PDB entry 6OSY | electron microscopy, 4.30 A resolution (low resolution: residue-level contacts below are approximate; hydrogen-bond / salt-bridge calls are withheld) | chains O and P of the 24 polymer chains in the assembly

== Chain O ==
Protein: VRC03 Light
Source organism: Homo sapiens
Chain sequence (209 residues; each row starts with the number of its first residue):
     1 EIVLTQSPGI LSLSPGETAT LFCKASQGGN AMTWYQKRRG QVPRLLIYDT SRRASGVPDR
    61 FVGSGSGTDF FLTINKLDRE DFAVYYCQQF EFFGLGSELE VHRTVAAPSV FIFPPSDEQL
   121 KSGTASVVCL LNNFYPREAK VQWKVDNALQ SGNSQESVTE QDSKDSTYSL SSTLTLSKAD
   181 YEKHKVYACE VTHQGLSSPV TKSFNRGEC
Disordered / not traced: 103-209

== Chain P ==
Protein: VRC03 Heavy
Source organism: Homo sapiens
Chain sequence (233 residues; row label = number of the first residue in the row; a row labelled like 76A-76G holds insertion residues (76A, then the next letters in order)):
     1 QVQLVQSGAV IKTPGSSVKI SCRASGYNFR DYSIHWVRLI PDKGFEWIGW IK
   52A P
    53 LWGAVSYARQ LQGRVSMTRQ LSQD
76A-76G PDDPDWG
    77 VAYMEF
82A-82C SGL
    83 TPADTAEYFC VRRGSCDY
100A-100F CGDFPW
   101 QYWGQGTVVV VSSASTKGPS VFPLAPSSKS TSGGTAALGC LVKDYFPEPV TVSWNSGALT
   161 SGVHTFPAVL QSSGLYSLSS VVTVPSSSLG TQTYICNVNH KPSNTKVDKK VEPKSC
Disordered / not traced: 112-216
Disulfide bonds: Cys-22/Cys-92, Cys-98/Cys-100A

== How chain O and chain P interact ==
Pairs across the interface - 21 pairs, chain O then chain P:
  Thr-33(O) with Pro-100E(P)
  Tyr-35(O) with Pro-100E(P); Trp-100F(P)
  Val-42(O) with Trp-103(P)
  Pro-43(O) with Trp-103(P)
  Leu-45(O) with Trp-100F(P); Gln-101(P)
  Tyr-48(O) with Cys-98(P); Tyr-100(P); Pro-100E(P)
  Asp-49(O) with Tyr-100(P); Cys-100A(P); Gly-100B(P); Pro-100E(P)
  Ala-54(O) with Gln-101(P)
  Gln-88(O) with Phe-100D(P)
  Phe-90(O) with Phe-100D(P); Trp-100F(P)
  Glu-91(O) with Trp-47(P)
  Phe-93(O) with Phe-45(P); Trp-100F(P)
Interface residues without a listed pair, chain O (15 interface residues in all): Lys-37, Gln-41, Arg-52
Interface residues without a listed pair, chain P (14 interface residues in all): Leu-39, Phe-91, Gly-104

== Summary ==
Chain O and chain P form an interface of 15 and 14 residues respectively.
Chain O is VRC03 Light and chain P is VRC03 Heavy, both from Homo sapiens; the structure, Cryo-EM structure of
vaccine-elicited antibody 0PV-a.01 in complex with HIV-1 Env BG505 DS-SOSIP and antibodies VRC03 ..., was
determined by electron microscopy (same publication as 6MPH, 6MQC, 6MQE, 6MQM, 6MQR, 6N16 and 4 further
entries).
